9DLG - chains B and E of the 5 polymer chains in the assembly; structure by electron microscopy, 5.60 A resolution (low resolution: residue-level contacts below are approximate; hydrogen-bond / salt-bridge calls are withheld).

Chain B (and E):
Protein: TIR domain-containing adapter molecule 2
From: Homo sapiens
Notes: fragment: TIR domain; chain E of this document is another copy of the same molecule, construct and numbering; everything in this record applies to it too
Reference sequence: Q86XR7 (TCAM2_HUMAN); numbering as in UniProt (aligned over 76-231)
Sequence (156 residues; row label = number of the first residue in the row):
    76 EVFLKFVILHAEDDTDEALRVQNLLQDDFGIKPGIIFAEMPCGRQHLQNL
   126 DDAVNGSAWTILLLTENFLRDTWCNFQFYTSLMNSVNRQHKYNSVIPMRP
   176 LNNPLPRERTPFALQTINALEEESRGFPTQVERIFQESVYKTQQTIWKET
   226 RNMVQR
Unresolved in the structure: 76
UniProt features mapped onto this chain:
  - modified residue: Y167 (Phosphotyrosine)
  - mutagenesis: P116 (P116H: Loss of ability to dimerize. Significant loss of RANTES-inducing activity. Loss of ability to induce NF-kappa-B activation), C117 (C117H: Loss of ability to dimerize. Loss of RANTES-inducing activity and ability to induce NF-kappa-B activation. Inhibition of TLR4-dependent activation of IRF3 and IRF7 ...), Y154 (Y154F: No effect on phosphorylation), Y167 (Y167F: Complete loss of phosphorylation in response to LPS)

How chain B and chain E interact:
Residue-residue contacts (14):
  Y154(B) with L122(E); Q123(E)
  L157(B) with F151(E)
  V161(B) with T147(E); W148(E)
  F187(B) with T155(E); N159(E); N162(E)
  A188(B) with F151(E); T155(E)
  Q190(B) with N162(E)
  T191(B) with Y154(E); T155(E); M158(E)
Other interface residues (no listed pair), chain B (8 interface residues in all): F151
Other interface residues (no listed pair), chain E (13 interface residues in all): Q120, D126, R163

Overview:
Chain B and chain E form an interface of 8 and 13 residues respectively. Curated annotation (UniProt) lists 4
mutagenesis sites on chain B.
Chain B and chain E are both TIR domain-containing adapter molecule 2 (Homo sapiens); the structure, CryoEM
structure of the TIR domain from human TRAM, was determined by electron microscopy together with 9DK8 and 9DKI
from the same study.
